7SUI - chain A; structure by X-ray diffraction, 2.12 A resolution.

== Chain A ==
Name: Serine/threonine-protein kinase Chk1
Source organism: Homo sapiens
Notes: EC 2.7.11.1
UniProtKB: O14757 (CHK1_HUMAN); numbering as in UniProt (aligned over 1-289)
Chain sequence (297 residues; each row starts with the number of its first residue):
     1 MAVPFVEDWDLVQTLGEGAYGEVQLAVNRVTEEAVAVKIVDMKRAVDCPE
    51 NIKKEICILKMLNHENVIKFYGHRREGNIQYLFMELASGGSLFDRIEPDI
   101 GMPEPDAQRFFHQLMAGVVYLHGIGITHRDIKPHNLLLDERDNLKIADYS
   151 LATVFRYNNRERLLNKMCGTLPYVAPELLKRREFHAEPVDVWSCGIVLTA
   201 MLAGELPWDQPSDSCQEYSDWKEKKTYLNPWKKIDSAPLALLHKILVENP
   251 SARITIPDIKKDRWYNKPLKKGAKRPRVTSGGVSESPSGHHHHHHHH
Disordered / not traced: 1-3, 43-48, 272-297
Construct notes: engineered mutation L59 (Asn in O14757), I68 (Val in O14757), M84 (Leu in O14757), L86 (Tyr in O14757), A87 (Cys in O14757), S91 (Glu in O14757), H134 (Glu in O14757), A147 (Ser in O14757), Y149 (Phe in O14757), S150 (Gly in O14757); expression tag (290-297)
Ligand contacts: L80 ((3R,4R)-4-{(3S,4S)-4-[6-chloro-2-({5-chloro-1-[(1R)-2,2-difluorocyclopropyl]-1H-pyrazol-4-yl}amino)quinazolin-7-yl]-3-fluoropiperidin-1-yl}oxolan-3-ol): L15, G16, E17, V23, A36, M84, E85, L86, A87, S88, G89, G90, K132, H134, N135, L137, A147, D148
UniProt features mapped onto this chain:
  - active site: D130 (Proton acceptor)
  - binding site (ATP): L15 to V23, K38
  - modified residue (Phosphoserine): S280, S286
  - cross-link: K132 (Glycyl lysine isopeptide (Lys-Gly) (interchain with G-Cter in ubiquitin))

== Overview ==
Ligands of chain A: compound L80. Curated annotation (UniProt) lists active-site residue D130 and 10
ATP-binding residues.
Chain A is Serine/threonine-protein kinase Chk1 (Homo sapiens); the structure, Structure of CHK1 10-pt. mutant
complex with LRRK2 inhibitor 22, was determined by X-ray diffraction, deposited together with 7SUF, 7SUG, 7SUH
and 7SUJ.
